1A98 - chains A and B; structure by X-ray diffraction, 2.25 A resolution.

[Chain A (and B)]
Name: Xanthine-guanine phosphoribosyltransferase
From: Escherichia coli
Notes: EC 2.4.2.22; chain B of this document is another copy of the same molecule, construct and numbering; everything in this record applies to it too
Reference sequence: P0A9M5 (XGPT_ECOLI); numbering as in UniProt (aligned over 1-152)
Sequence (152 residues; row label = number of the first residue in the row):
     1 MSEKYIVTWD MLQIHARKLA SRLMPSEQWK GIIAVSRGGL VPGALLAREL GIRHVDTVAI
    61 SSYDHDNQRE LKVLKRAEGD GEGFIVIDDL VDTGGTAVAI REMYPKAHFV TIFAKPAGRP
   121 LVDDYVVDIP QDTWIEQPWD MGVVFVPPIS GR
Not modelled in the structure: 1-2, 61-78, 93-95 (chain B: 1-2, 62-80, 94-95, 151-152)
Construct notes: engineered mutation Ala59 (Cys in P0A9M5)
Curated features (UniProtKB/Swiss-Prot):
  - binding site (5-phospho-alpha-D-ribose 1-diphosphate): Arg37, Gly38, Arg69, Asp88 to Thr96
  - binding site (GMP): Arg69, Asp92 to Thr96, Trp134, Ile135
  - binding site (Mg(2+)): Asp89
  - binding site (guanine): Asp92, Ile135
  - binding site (xanthine): Asp92, Ile135

[Chain A / chain B interface]
Contacting residue pairs - 52 pairs, chain A then chain B:
  Trp9(A) - Trp9(B)  hydrophobic
  Trp9(A) - Gln13(B)  hydrogen bond
  Trp9(A) - Leu45(B)  hydrophobic
  Asp10(A) - Val143(B)
  Gln13(A) - Trp9(B)  hydrogen bond
  Gln13(A) - Pro138(B)  hydrogen bond (side chain-backbone)
  Gln13(A) - Trp139(B)
  Gln13(A) - Met141(B)  hydrogen bond (side chain-backbone)
  Arg17(A) - Trp139(B)
  Arg17(A) - Met141(B)  hydrogen bond (side chain-backbone)
  Arg17(A) - Gly142(B)
  Ser36(A) - Arg53(B)
  Ser36(A) - His54(B)  hydrogen bond
  Ser36(A) - Val55(B)
  Arg37(A) - Ala47(B)  hydrogen bond (side chain-backbone)
  Arg37(A) - Arg48(B)
  Arg37(A) - Ile52(B)  hydrogen bond (side chain-backbone)
  Arg37(A) - Arg53(B)
  Leu40(A) - Val55(B)  hydrophobic
  Val41(A) - Ala44(B)  hydrophobic
  Ala44(A) - Leu40(B)  hydrophobic
  Leu45(A) - Trp9(B)  hydrophobic
  Ala47(A) - Arg37(B)  hydrogen bond (backbone-side chain)
  Arg48(A) - Arg37(B)
  Arg48(A) - Trp139(B)
  Arg48(A) - Asp140(B)  salt bridge
  Gly51(A) - Arg37(B)
  Ile52(A) - Arg37(B)  hydrogen bond (backbone-side chain)
  Arg53(A) - Ser36(B)
  Arg53(A) - Arg37(B)
  His54(A) - Ser36(B)  hydrogen bond
  His54(A) - Thr57(B)
  His54(A) - Val58(B)
  His54(A) - Ala59(B)
  Val55(A) - Ser36(B)
  Val55(A) - Thr57(B)  hydrogen bond (backbone-side chain)
  Asp56(A) - Thr57(B)
  Thr57(A) - His54(B)
  Thr57(A) - Val55(B)  hydrogen bond (side chain-backbone)
  Thr57(A) - Asp56(B)
  Thr57(A) - Thr57(B)
  Val58(A) - His54(B)
  Ala59(A) - His54(B)
  Pro138(A) - Gln13(B)  hydrogen bond (backbone-side chain)
  Trp139(A) - Gln13(B)
  Trp139(A) - Arg17(B)
  Trp139(A) - Arg48(B)
  Asp140(A) - Arg48(B)  salt bridge
  Met141(A) - Gln13(B)  hydrogen bond (backbone-side chain)
  Met141(A) - Arg17(B)  hydrogen bond (backbone-side chain)
  Gly142(A) - Arg17(B)
  Val143(A) - Asp10(B)
Also at the interface, not in a pair above, chain A (28 interface residues in all): Glu49
Also at the interface, not in a pair above, chain B (28 interface residues in all): Val41, Glu49, Gly51

[Overview]
Chain A and chain B each contribute 28 residues to their interface; the contacts include 16 hydrogen bonds and
2 salt bridges. Polar contacts include Arg48(A)-Asp140(B), Trp9(A)-Gln13(B) and Gln13(A)-Pro138(B).
Both chains are Xanthine-guanine phosphoribosyltransferase (Escherichia coli). Entry 1A98 (Xprtase from E.
coli complexed with gmp) was determined by X-ray diffraction (same publication as 1A95, 1A96 and 1A97).
